Entry 7K7G (electron microscopy, 4.20 A resolution (low resolution: residue-level contacts below are approximate; hydrogen-bond / salt-bridge calls are withheld)); this record covers chains D and I of the 11 polymer chains in the assembly.

# Chain D
Protein: Histone H2B.1
Source organism: Saccharomyces cerevisiae (strain ATCC 204508 / S288c)
Reference sequence: P02293 (H2B1_YEAST); numbering as in UniProt (aligned over 1-131)
Amino-acid sequence (131 residues; row label = number of the first residue in the row):
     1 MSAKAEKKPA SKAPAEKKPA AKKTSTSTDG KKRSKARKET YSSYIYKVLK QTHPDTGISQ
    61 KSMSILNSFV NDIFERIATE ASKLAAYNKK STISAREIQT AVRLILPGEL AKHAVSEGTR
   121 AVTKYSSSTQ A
Unresolved in the structure: 1-36, 129-131
UniProt features mapped onto this chain:
  - modified residue: Lys7 (N6-acetyllysine), Lys8 (N6-acetyllysine), Ser11 (Phosphoserine), Lys12 (N6-acetyllysine), Lys17 (N6-acetyllysine), Lys18 (N6-acetyllysine), Lys22 (N6-acetyllysine), Lys23 (N6-acetyllysine), Lys35 (N6-succinyllysine), Lys38 (N6,N6-dimethyllysine), Lys47 (N6-succinyllysine)
  - cross-link (Glycyl lysine isopeptide (Lys-Gly)): Lys7 (interchain with G-Cter in SUMO), Lys8 (interchain with G-Cter in SUMO), Lys17 (interchain with G-Cter in SUMO), Lys18 (interchain with G-Cter in SUMO), Lys124 (interchain with G-Cter in ubiquitin)
  - mutagenesis: Lys7 to Lys8 (Reduces sumoylation), Ser11 (S11A: Desensitizes cells to H(2)O(2) treatment; S11E: Induces apoptotic-like features including chromatin condensation), Lys17 to Lys18 (Reduces sumoylation), Val48 (V48F: Confers UV-radiation sensitivity; when associated with F-87 and S-88), Tyr87 (Y87F: Confers UV-radiation sensitivity; when associated with F-48 and S-88), Asn88 (N88S: Confers UV-radiation sensitivity; when associated with F-48 and F-87), Lys124 (K124R: Impairs ubiquitin conjugation, DNA double-strand brakes formation during meiosis and histone H3-K79 methylation)

# Chain I
Molecule: 147-nt DNA strand
Source organism: Saccharomyces cerevisiae
Sequence (147 nucleotides; numbered 0 to 146; the number before each row is that of its first residue; numbering starts at 0):
     0 ATCGAGAATC CCGGTGCCGA GGCCGCTCAA TTGGTCGTAG ACAGCTCTAG CACCGCTTAA
    60 ACGCACGTAC GCGCTGTCCC CCGCGTTTTA ATATTAGTGT ATTTGATTTC CGAAAGTTAA
   120 AAAAGAAATA GTAAGAAATC ATCCGAT
Unresolved in the structure: 0-13, 137-146

# Interface between chain D and chain I
Residue-residue contacts (8; chain D residue first):
  Arg37(D) with DC27(I)
  Tyr46(D) with DG20(I); DG21(I)
  Lys50(D) with DG21(I)
  Ile58(D) with DG20(I)
  Lys90(D) with DA40(I)
  Ser91(D) with DG39(I)
  Thr92(D) with DG39(I)
Interface residues without a listed pair, chain I (6 interface residues in all): DA38

# Overview
7 residues of chain D and 6 residues of chain I are in contact. UniProt lists 9 mutagenesis sites on chain D.
Chain D is Histone H2B.1 (Saccharomyces cerevisiae (strain ATCC 204508 / S288c)) and chain I is a 147-nt DNA
strand (Saccharomyces cerevisiae); the structure, nucleosome and Gal4 complex, was determined by electron
microscopy (same publication as 7K78 and 7K79).
